7ZI4 - chains M and X of the 20 polymer chains in the assembly; structure by electron microscopy, 3.20 A resolution.

== Chain M ==
Molecule: Histone H3.1
From: Homo sapiens
UniProt: P68431 (H31_HUMAN); residues 0-135 here correspond to UniProt positions 1-136 (UniProt number = residue number + 1)
Chain sequence (136 residues; row label = number of the first residue in the row; numbering starts at 0):
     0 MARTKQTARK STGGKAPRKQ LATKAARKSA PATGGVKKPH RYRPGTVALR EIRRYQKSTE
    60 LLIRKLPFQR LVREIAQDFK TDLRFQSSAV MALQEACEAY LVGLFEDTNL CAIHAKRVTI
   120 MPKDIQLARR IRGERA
Disordered / not traced: 0-36
Swiss-Prot annotation at these positions:
  - modified residue: Arg2 (Asymmetric dimethylarginine), Thr3 (Phosphothreonine), Lys4 (Allysine), Gln5 (5-glutamyl dopamine), Thr6 (Phosphothreonine), Arg8 (Citrulline), Lys9 (N6,N6,N6-trimethyllysine), Ser10 (ADP-ribosylserine), Thr11 (Phosphothreonine), Lys14 (N6-(2-hydroxyisobutyryl)lysine), Arg17 (Asymmetric dimethylarginine), Lys18 (N6-(2-hydroxyisobutyryl)lysine), Lys23 (N6-(2-hydroxyisobutyryl)lysine), Arg26 (Citrulline), Lys27 (N6,N6,N6-trimethyllysine), Ser28 (ADP-ribosylserine), Lys36 (N6,N6,N6-trimethyllysine), Lys37 (N6-methyllysine), Tyr41 (Phosphotyrosine), Lys56 (N6,N6,N6-trimethyllysine) and 8 more in UniProt
  - lipidation: Lys18 (N6-decanoyllysine)

== Chain X ==
Molecule: 158-nt DNA strand
Sequence (158 nucleotides; numbered -85 to 72; the number before each row is that of its first residue; numbers below 1 keep their minus sign (DC-85 is residue -85)):
   -85 CCGGTGCCGA GGCCGCTCAA TTGGTCGTAG ACAGCTCTAG CACCGCTTAA ACGCACGTAC
   -25 GCGCTGTCCC CCGCGTTTTA ACCGCCAAGG GGATTACTCC CTAGTCTCCA GGCACGTGTC
    35 AGATATATAC ATCCTGTGCA TGTACTCGGG ATATTGAT

== Interface between chain M and chain X ==
Residue-residue contacts (19):
  His39(M) - DG70(X)  hydrogen bond to the sugar
  Arg40(M) - DG70(X)  sugar contact
  Tyr41(M) - DT69(X)  phosphate contact
  Tyr41(M) - DG70(X)  phosphate contact
  Arg42(M) - DA-5(X)  salt bridge to the phosphate
  Arg42(M) - DG70(X)  hydrogen bond to the phosphate
  Thr45(M) - DG70(X)  hydrogen bond to the phosphate
  Arg72(M) - DC-22(X)  salt bridge to the phosphate
  Leu82(M) - DC-22(X)  phosphate contact
  Arg83(M) - DC-22(X)  salt bridge to the phosphate
  Phe84(M) - DG-23(X)  phosphate contact
  Phe84(M) - DC-22(X)  hydrogen bond to the phosphate
  Gln85(M) - DG-23(X)  phosphate contact
  Ser86(M) - DG-23(X)  phosphate contact
  Arg116(M) - DC-3(X)  phosphate contact
  Arg116(M) - DG-2(X)  phosphate contact
  Val117(M) - DC-3(X)  hydrogen bond to the phosphate
  Thr118(M) - DC-3(X)  hydrogen bond to the phosphate
  Met120(M) - DG-2(X)  phosphate contact
Interface residues without a listed pair, chain M (17 interface residues in all): Arg63, Lys115
Interface residues without a listed pair, chain X (12 interface residues in all): DC-14, DG-13, DT-8, DC-4, DA71

== Summary ==
The interface between chain M and chain X involves 17 residues on one side and 12 on the other; the contacts
include 6 hydrogen bonds and 3 salt bridges. Polar pairs include His39(M)-DG70(X), Arg42(M)-DG70(X) and
Thr45(M)-DG70(X).
Chain M is Histone H3.1 (Homo sapiens) and chain X is a 158-nt DNA strand; the structure, Cryo-EM structure of
the human INO80 complex bound to a WT nucleosome, was determined by electron microscopy.
